2AHM - chains A and H of the 8 polymer chains in the assembly; structure by X-ray diffraction, 2.40 A resolution.

== Chain A ==
Protein: Replicase polyprotein 1ab, light chain
Organism: SARS coronavirus
Reference sequence: P59641 (R1AB_CVHSA); residues 6-88 here correspond to UniProt positions 3837-3919 (UniProt number = residue number + 3831)
Amino-acid sequence (88 residues; numbered 1 to 88; the number before each row is that of its first residue):
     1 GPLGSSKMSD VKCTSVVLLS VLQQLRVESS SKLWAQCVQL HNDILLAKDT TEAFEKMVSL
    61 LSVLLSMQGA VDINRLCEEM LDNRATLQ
Not modelled in the structure: 1, 79-88
Differences from the reference sequence: cloning artifact (1-5)
Reported in the primary citation:
  - mutagenesis - R26A/K32A: unchanged binding to nucleic acid

== Chain H ==
Protein: Replicase polyprotein 1ab, heavy chain
Organism: SARS coronavirus
Reference sequence: P59641 (R1AB_CVHSA); residues 6-203 here correspond to UniProt positions 3920-4117 (UniProt number = residue number + 3914)
Amino-acid sequence (203 residues; each row starts with the number of its first residue):
     1 GPLGSAIASE FSSLPSYAAY ATAQEAYEQA VANGDSEVVL KKLKKSLNVA KSEFDRDAAM
    61 QRKLEKMADQ AMTQMYKQAR SEDKRAKVTS AMQTMLFTML RKLDNDALNN IINNARDGCV
   121 PLNIIPLTTA AKLMVVVPDY GTYKNTCDGN TFTYASALWE IQQVVDADSK IVQLSEINMD
   181 NSPNLAWPLI VTALRANSAV KLQ
Not modelled in the structure: 1-6, 198-203
Differences from the reference sequence: cloning artifact (1-5)
Reported in the primary citation:
  - mutagenesis - K77A/R80A: decreased binding to nucleic acid

== Chain A / chain H interface ==
Pairs across the interface (16; chain A residue first):
  Pro-2(A) / Thr-94(H)
  Leu-3(A) / Ala-91(H)
  Leu-3(A) / Met-95(H)  hydrophobic
  Lys-12(A) / Met-95(H)
  Cys-13(A) / Met-95(H)  hydrophobic
  Cys-13(A) / Met-99(H)  hydrophobic
  Val-16(A) / Met-95(H)  hydrophobic
  Gln-39(A) / Lys-84(H)
  Asn-42(A) / Val-88(H)
  Asp-43(A) / Lys-84(H)  salt bridge
  Leu-45(A) / Val-88(H)  hydrophobic
  Leu-45(A) / Ala-91(H)
  Leu-45(A) / Met-92(H)  hydrophobic
  Leu-46(A) / Lys-84(H)
  Leu-46(A) / Lys-87(H)
  Leu-46(A) / Val-88(H)  hydrophobic
Also at the interface, not in a pair above, chain A (11 interface residues in all): His-41
Interface features reported in the paper:
  - interface residues, chain H: Met-92(H)

== In short ==
The interface between chain A and chain H involves 11 residues on one side and 8 on the other, with 1 salt
bridge. Its one salt-bridged contact is Asp-43(A)/Lys-84(H). The paper reports that K77A/R80A of chain H
reduce binding to nucleic acid; the interface residue Met-92(H).
Here chain A is Replicase polyprotein 1ab, light chain and chain H is Replicase polyprotein 1ab, heavy chain,
both from SARS coronavirus. Entry 2AHM (Crystal structure of SARS-CoV super complex of non-structural
proteins: the hexadecamer) was determined by X-ray diffraction.
